2O3C - chains B and C of the 3 polymer chains in the assembly; structure by X-ray diffraction, 2.30 A resolution.

== Chain B (and C) ==
Name: APEX nuclease 1
From: Danio rerio
Notes: chain C of this document is another copy of the same molecule, construct and numbering; everything in this record applies to it too
Reference sequence: Q7SXL6 (Q7SXL6_BRARE); residues 33-310 here correspond to UniProt positions 32-309 (UniProt number = residue number - 1)
Sequence (282 residues; row label = number of the first residue in the row):
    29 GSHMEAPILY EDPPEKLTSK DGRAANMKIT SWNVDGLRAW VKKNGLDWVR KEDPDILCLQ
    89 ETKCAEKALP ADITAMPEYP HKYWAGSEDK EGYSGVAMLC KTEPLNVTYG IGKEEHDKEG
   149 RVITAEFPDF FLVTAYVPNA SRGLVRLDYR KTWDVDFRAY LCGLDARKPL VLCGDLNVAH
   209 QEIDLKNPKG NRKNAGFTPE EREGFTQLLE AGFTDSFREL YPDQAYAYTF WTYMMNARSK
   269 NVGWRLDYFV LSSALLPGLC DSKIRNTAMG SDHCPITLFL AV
Unresolved in the structure: 29-30 (chain C: 29-34)
Sequence notes: expression tag (29-32)
Residues lining bound ligands: lead (ii) ion (PB): Asp63, Glu89, Lys91
What the authors report for this chain:
  - lead (ii) ion coordination: Asp63, Glu89

== Chain B / chain C interface ==
Residue-residue contacts (17; chain B residue first):
  Glu116(B) with Pro227(C)
  Lys118(B) with Arg220(C), hydrogen bond (backbone-side chain); Pro227(C)
  Glu119(B) with Glu228(C)
  Tyr121(B) with Glu228(C), hydrogen bond
  Glu142(B) with Val183(C); Glu231(C); Gln235(C), hydrogen bond
  Glu143(B) with Lys179(C); Thr180(C); Val183(C)
  Lys146(B) with Glu231(C); Gln235(C)
  Glu147(B) with Lys179(C), salt bridge
  Arg174(B) with Asp176(C), salt bridge; Lys179(C)
  Tyr177(B) with Asp176(C)
Other interface residues (no listed pair), chain C (10 interface residues in all): Gly232

== Overview ==
Chain B and chain C each contribute 10 residues to their interface; the contacts include 3 hydrogen bonds and
2 salt bridges. Polar pairs include Glu147(B)-Lys179(C), Arg174(B)-Asp176(C) and Lys118(B)-Arg220(C). Bound to
chain B: lead (ii) ion. From the paper: lead (ii) ion coordination by Asp63(B) and Glu89(B).
Both chains are APEX nuclease 1 (Danio rerio). Entry 2O3C (Crystal structure of zebrafish Ape) was determined
by X-ray diffraction (same publication as 2O3H).
